9EX9 - chains B and C of the 8 polymer chains in the assembly; structure by electron microscopy, 2.50 A resolution.

Chain B:
Molecule: DNA-directed RNA polymerase 133 kDa polypeptide
Source organism: Vaccinia virus
Notes: EC 2.7.7.6
UniProt: P68694 (RP132_VACCC); residues 1-1164 here = UniProt positions 1-1164
Amino-acid sequence (1164 residues; each row starts with the number of its first residue):
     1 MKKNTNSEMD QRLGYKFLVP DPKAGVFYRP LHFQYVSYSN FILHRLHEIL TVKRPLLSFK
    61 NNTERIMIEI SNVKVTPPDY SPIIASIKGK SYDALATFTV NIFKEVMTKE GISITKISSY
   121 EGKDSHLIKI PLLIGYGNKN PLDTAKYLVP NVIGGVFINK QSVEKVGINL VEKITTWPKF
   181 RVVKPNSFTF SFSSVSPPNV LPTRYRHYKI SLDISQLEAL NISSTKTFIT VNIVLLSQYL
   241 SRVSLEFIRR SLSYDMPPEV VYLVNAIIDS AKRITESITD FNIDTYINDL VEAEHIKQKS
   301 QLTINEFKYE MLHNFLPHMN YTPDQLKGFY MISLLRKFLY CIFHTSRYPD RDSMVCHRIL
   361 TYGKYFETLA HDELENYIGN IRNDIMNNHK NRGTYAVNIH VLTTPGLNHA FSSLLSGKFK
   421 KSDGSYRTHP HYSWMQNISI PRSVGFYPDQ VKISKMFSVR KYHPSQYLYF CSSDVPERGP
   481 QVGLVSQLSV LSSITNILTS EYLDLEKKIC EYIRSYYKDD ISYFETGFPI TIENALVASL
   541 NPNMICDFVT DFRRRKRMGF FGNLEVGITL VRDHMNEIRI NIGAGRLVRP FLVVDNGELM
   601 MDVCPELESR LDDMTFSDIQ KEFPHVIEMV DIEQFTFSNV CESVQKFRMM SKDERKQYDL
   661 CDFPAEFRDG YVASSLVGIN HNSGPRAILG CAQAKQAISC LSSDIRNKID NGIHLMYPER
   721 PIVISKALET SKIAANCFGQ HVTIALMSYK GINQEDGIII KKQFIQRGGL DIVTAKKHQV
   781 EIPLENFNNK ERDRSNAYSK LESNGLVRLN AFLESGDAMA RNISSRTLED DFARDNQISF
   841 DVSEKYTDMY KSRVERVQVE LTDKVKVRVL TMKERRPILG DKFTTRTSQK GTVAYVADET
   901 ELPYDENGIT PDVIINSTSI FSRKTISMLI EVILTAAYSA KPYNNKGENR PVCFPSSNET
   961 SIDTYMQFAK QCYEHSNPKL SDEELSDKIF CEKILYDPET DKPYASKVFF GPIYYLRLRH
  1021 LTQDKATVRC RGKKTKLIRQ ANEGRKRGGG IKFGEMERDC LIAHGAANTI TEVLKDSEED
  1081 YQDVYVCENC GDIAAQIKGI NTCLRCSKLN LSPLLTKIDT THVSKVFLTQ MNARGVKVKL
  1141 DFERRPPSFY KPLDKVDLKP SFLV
Unresolved in the structure: 1-7, 449-458, 792-793, 826-838, 1163-1164
Sequence notes: variant N6 (Asp in P68694), F343 (Tyr in P68694)
Bound ions: Zn2+: C1087, C1090, C1103, C1106

Chain C:
Molecule: DNA-directed RNA polymerase 35 kDa subunit
Source organism: Vaccinia virus
Notes: EC 2.7.7.6
UniProt: P21087 (RP35_VACCC); residue numbers follow UniProt; this construct covers 1-305
Amino-acid sequence (305 residues; numbered 1 to 305; the number before each row is that of its first residue):
     1 MQHPREENSI VVELEPSLAT FIKQGFNNLV KWPLLNIGIV LSNTSTAVNE EWLTAVEHIP
    61 TMKIFYKHIH KILTREMGFL VYLKRSQSER DNYITLYDFD YYIIDKDTNS VTMVDKPTEL
   121 KETLLHVFQE YRLKSSQTIE LIAFSSGTVI NEDIVSKLTF LDVEVFNREY NNVKTIIDPD
   181 FVFRSPFIVI SPMGKLTFFV EVYSWFDFKS CFKDIIDFLE GALIANIHNH MIKVGNCDET
   241 VSSYNPESGM LFVNDLMTMN IVNFFGCNSR LESYHRFDMT KVDVELFIKA LSDACKKILS
   301 ASNRL
Unresolved in the structure: 1
Sequence notes: variant N236 (Asp in P21087)

Chain B / chain C interface:
Pairs across the interface - 52 pairs, chain B then chain C:
  R706(B) with N43(C), hydrogen bond (side chain-backbone); S45(C), hydrogen bond (side chain-backbone); A47(C)
  M716(B) with E50(C); E51(C)
  Y717(B) with E51(C), hydrogen bond (side chain-backbone); T54(C); A55(C), hydrogen bond (side chain-backbone)
  Q766(B) with H58(C), hydrogen bond (backbone-side chain); V182(C)
  R767(B) with H58(C)
  R808(B) with N172(C), hydrogen bond
  L809(B) with N172(C)
  N810(B) with N49(C); E169(C); N172(C)
  A811(B) with N172(C)
  F812(B) with N172(C); I176(C), hydrophobic
  K851(B) with T175(C)
  R853(B) with N49(C); E50(C), salt bridge
  M872(B) with V48(C), hydrophobic
  E874(B) with E50(C); T54(C)
  R876(B) with T54(C); E57(C), salt bridge
  T900(B) with N27(C)
  Y904(B) with I190(C), hydrophobic; S191(C); P192(C)
  E906(B) with I190(C); F199(C)
  N907(B) with F199(C)
  Y996(B) with P192(C)
  D997(B) with R270(C), salt bridge
  P998(B) with K23(C), hydrogen bond (backbone-side chain); Q24(C)
  E999(B) with T20(C); Q24(C), hydrogen bond (backbone-side chain); M259(C); L271(C), hydrogen bond (side chain-backbone)
  T1000(B) with R270(C)
  D1001(B) with T20(C), hydrogen bond; K23(C), salt bridge; S191(C), hydrogen bond; P192(C); M193(C)
  K1002(B) with P192(C); M193(C); N268(C)
  P1003(B) with M193(C)
Also at the interface, not in a pair above, chain B (32 interface residues in all): I705, G768, D771, D905, G908
Also at the interface, not in a pair above, chain C (32 interface residues in all): T44, T46, I188

Overview:
Chain B and chain C each contribute 32 residues to their interface, with 11 hydrogen bonds and 4 salt bridges.
Among the polar pairs are R853(B)-E50(C), R876(B)-E57(C) and D997(B)-R270(C). The Zn2+ site is built by
C1087(B), C1090(B), C1103(B) and C1106(B).
Here chain B is DNA-directed RNA polymerase 133 kDa polypeptide and chain C is DNA-directed RNA polymerase 35
kDa subunit, both from Vaccinia virus. Entry 9EX9 (Cryo EM map and model of the vaccinia minimal RNA
polymerase) was determined by electron microscopy.
